Entry 8EU3 (electron microscopy, 3.62 A resolution); this record covers chains B and C of the 4 polymer chains in the assembly.

[Chain B (and C)]
Protein: Cyclic nucleotide-gated cation channel alpha-3
From: Homo sapiens
Notes: chain C of this document is another copy of the same molecule, construct and numbering; everything in this record applies to it too
UniProt: Q16281 (CNGA3_HUMAN); residues 1-694 here = UniProt positions 1-694
Amino-acid sequence (694 residues; row label = number of the first residue in the row):
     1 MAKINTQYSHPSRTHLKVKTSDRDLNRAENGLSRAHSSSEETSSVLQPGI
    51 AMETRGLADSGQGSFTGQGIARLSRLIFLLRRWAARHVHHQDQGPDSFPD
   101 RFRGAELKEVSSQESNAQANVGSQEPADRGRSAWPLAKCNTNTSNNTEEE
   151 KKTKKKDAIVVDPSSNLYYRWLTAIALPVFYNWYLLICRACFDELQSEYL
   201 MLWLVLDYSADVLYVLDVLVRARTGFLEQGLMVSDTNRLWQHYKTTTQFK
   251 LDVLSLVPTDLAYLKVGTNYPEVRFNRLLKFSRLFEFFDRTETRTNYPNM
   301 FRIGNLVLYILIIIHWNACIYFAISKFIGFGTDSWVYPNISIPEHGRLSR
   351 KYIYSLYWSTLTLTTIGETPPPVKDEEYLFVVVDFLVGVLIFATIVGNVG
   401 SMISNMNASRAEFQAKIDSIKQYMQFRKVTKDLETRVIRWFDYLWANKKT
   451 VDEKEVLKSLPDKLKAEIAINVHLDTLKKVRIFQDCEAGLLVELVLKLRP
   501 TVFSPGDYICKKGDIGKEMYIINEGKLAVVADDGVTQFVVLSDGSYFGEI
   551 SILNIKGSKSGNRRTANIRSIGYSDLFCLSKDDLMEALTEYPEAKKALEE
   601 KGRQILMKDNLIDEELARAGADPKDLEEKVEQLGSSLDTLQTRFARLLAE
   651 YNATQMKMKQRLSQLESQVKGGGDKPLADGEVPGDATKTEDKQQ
Not modelled in the structure: 1-158, 261-269, 611-694 (chain C: 1-157, 260-266, 610-694)
Swiss-Prot annotation at these positions:
  - region: Thr365 to Glu368 (Selectivity filter)
  - binding site (3',5'-cyclic GMP): Gly548, Glu549, Ser551, Arg564, Thr565, Asp609
  - site (Central gate): Phe392, Val396
  - glycosylation: Asn339 (N-linked (GalNAc...) asparagine)
  - natural variant: Asp162 (D162V: In ACHM2), Pro163 (P163L: In ACHM2), Trp171 (W171C: In ACHM2), Tyr181 (Y181C: In ACHM2), Asn182 (N182Y: In ACHM2), Leu186 (L186F: In ACHM2), Cys191 (C191Y: In ACHM2), Glu194 (E194K: In ACHM2), Arg223 (R223Q: In ACHM2; R223W: In ACHM2), Thr224 (T224I: Found in patients with cone-rod dystrophy; T224R: In ACHM2), Glu228 (E228K: In ACHM2; uncertain significance), Phe249 (F249S: In ACHM2), 46 further natural variant entries in UniProt
Covalent attachments: N-acetylglucosamine (NAG) linked to Asn339
Ligand contacts: cyclic guanosine monophosphate (PCG): Val539, Phe547, Gly548, Glu549, Ile550, Ser551, Arg563, Arg564, Thr565, Ala566, Ile568

[How chain B and chain C interact]
Pairs across the interface (76; chain B residue first):
  Val307(B) - Leu390(C)  hydrophobic
  Leu311(B) - Leu386(C)  hydrophobic
  Arg347(B) - Asp375(C)  salt bridge
  Ser349(B) - Asp375(C)  hydrogen bond
  Arg350(B) - Val373(C)  hydrogen bond (side chain-backbone)
  Arg350(B) - Lys374(C)
  Arg350(B) - Asp375(C)  salt bridge
  Arg350(B) - Tyr378(C)  hydrogen bond
  Ile353(B) - Tyr378(C)  hydrophobic
  Ile353(B) - Leu379(C)  hydrophobic
  Tyr357(B) - Pro372(C)
  Tyr357(B) - Tyr378(C)  hydrophobic
  Tyr357(B) - Val381(C)  hydrophobic
  Thr360(B) - Val382(C)
  Leu361(B) - Phe385(C)  hydrophobic
  Thr364(B) - Thr365(C)
  Ile366(B) - Thr365(C)
  Ile366(B) - Phe385(C)  hydrophobic
  Glu368(B) - Thr369(C)
  Glu368(B) - Pro370(C)
  Glu368(B) - Pro371(C)
  Phe392(B) - Val389(C)  hydrophobic
  Phe392(B) - Phe392(C)  hydrophobic
  Ile395(B) - Ala393(C)  hydrophobic
  Val396(B) - Val396(C)  hydrophobic
  Val399(B) - Ala393(C)  hydrophobic
  Val399(B) - Thr394(C)
  Ile403(B) - Arg302(C)
  Ile403(B) - Gly397(C)
  Ile403(B) - Asn398(C)
  Asn407(B) - Arg302(C)  hydrogen bond
  Arg410(B) - Glu292(C)
  Arg410(B) - Thr293(C)
  Ala411(B) - Asn405(C)
  Lys416(B) - Ser459(C)
  Ser419(B) - Val456(C)
  Ile420(B) - Val456(C)
  Ile420(B) - Leu457(C)  hydrophobic
  Gln422(B) - Lys448(C)
  Tyr423(B) - Glu453(C)
  Tyr423(B) - Ile468(C)  hydrophobic
  Tyr423(B) - Val472(C)
  Phe426(B) - Lys449(C)
  Phe426(B) - Glu524(C)
  Arg427(B) - Glu453(C)
  Arg427(B) - Val472(C)
  Arg427(B) - Pro500(C)
  Arg427(B) - Asn523(C)
  Arg427(B) - Asp575(C)  salt bridge
  Val429(B) - Asn471(C)
  Val429(B) - Val472(C)  hydrophobic
  Thr430(B) - Asn471(C)
  Leu433(B) - Glu467(C)
  Leu433(B) - Asn471(C)
  Arg436(B) - Glu467(C)  salt bridge
  Trp440(B) - Pro461(C)  hydrophobic
  Trp440(B) - Leu464(C)
  Phe441(B) - Leu460(C)  hydrophobic
  Asp442(B) - Thr293(C)
  Tyr443(B) - Leu227(C)  hydrophobic
  Trp445(B) - Asp289(C)
  Trp445(B) - Thr293(C)  hydrogen bond
  Asn447(B) - Leu227(C)
  Phe503(B) - Lys463(C)
  Asp507(B) - Lys463(C)  salt bridge
  Asp507(B) - Glu467(C)
  Tyr508(B) - Lys463(C)
  Ile515(B) - Glu590(C)
  Ile515(B) - Tyr591(C)
  Glu524(B) - Gln229(C)  hydrogen bond (side chain-backbone)
  Glu524(B) - Gly230(C)  hydrogen bond (side chain-backbone)
  Arg563(B) - Tyr591(C)  hydrogen bond
  Ile571(B) - Leu231(C)
  Gly572(B) - Gly230(C)
  Gly572(B) - Leu231(C)
  Tyr573(B) - Gly230(C)  hydrogen bond (backbone-backbone)
Other interface residues (no listed pair), chain B (61 interface residues in all): Ile310, Tyr354, Leu356, Gly400, Gln414, Met424, Lys428, Val437, Arg499, Val502, Gly525, Lys526, Ser542, Asp543, Asn562
Other interface residues (no listed pair), chain C (61 interface residues in all): Glu228, Pro298, Ile366, Gly367, Ser401, Asn447, Val451, Asp462, His473, Phe577

[Summary]
The chain B/chain C interface involves 61 residues from each chain; the contacts include 9 hydrogen bonds and
5 salt bridges. Polar contacts include Arg347(B)-Asp375(C), Arg350(B)-Asp375(C) and Arg427(B)-Asp575(C).
Ligands of chain B: cyclic guanosine monophosphate. N-acetylglucosamine is covalently linked to Asn339(B).
Chain B and chain C are both Cyclic nucleotide-gated cation channel alpha-3 (Homo sapiens); the structure,
Cryo-EM structure of cGMP bound human CNGA3/CNGB3 channel in GDN, transition state 1, was determined by
electron microscopy together with 8ETP, 8EUC, 8EV8, 8EV9, 8EVA, 8EVB and 8EVC from the same study.
